Entry 1QO3 (X-ray diffraction, 2.30 A resolution); this record covers chains A and B of the 3 polymer chains in the assembly.

Chain A:
Protein: MHC class I H-2DD heavy chain
Source organism: Mus musculus
Notes: fragment: extracellular domain
Reference sequence: P01900 (HA12_MOUSE); residues 2-277 here correspond to UniProt positions 26-301 (UniProt number = residue number + 24)
Amino-acid sequence (277 residues; row label = number of the first residue in the row):
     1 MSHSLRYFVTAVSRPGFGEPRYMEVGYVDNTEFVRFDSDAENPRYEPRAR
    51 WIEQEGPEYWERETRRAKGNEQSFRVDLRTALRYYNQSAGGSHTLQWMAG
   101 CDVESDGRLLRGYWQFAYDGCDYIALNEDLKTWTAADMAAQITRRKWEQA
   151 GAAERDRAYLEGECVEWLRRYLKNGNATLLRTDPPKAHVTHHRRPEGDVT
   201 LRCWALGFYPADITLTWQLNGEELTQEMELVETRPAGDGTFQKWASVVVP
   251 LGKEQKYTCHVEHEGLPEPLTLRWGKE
Unresolved in the structure: 1, 276-277
Swiss-Prot annotation at these positions:
  - region: Gly-275 to Glu-277 (Connecting peptide)
  - glycosylation (N-linked (GlcNAc...) asparagine): Asn-86, Asn-176
Cystine bridges: Cys-101/Cys-164, Cys-203/Cys-259

Chain B:
Protein: Beta-2-microglobulin
Source organism: Mus musculus
Reference sequence: P01887 (B2MG_MOUSE); residues 1-99 here correspond to UniProt positions 21-119 (UniProt number = residue number + 20)
Amino-acid sequence (100 residues; each row starts with the number of its first residue; numbering starts at 0):
     0 MIQKTPQIQVYSRHPPENGKPNILNCYVTQFHPPHIEIQMLKNGKKIPKV
    50 EMSDMSFSKDWSFYILAHTEFTPTETDTYACRVKHASMAEPKTVYWDRDM
Differences from the reference sequence: variant Ala-85 (Asp105 in P01887)
Cystine bridges: Cys-25/Cys-80

Chain A / chain B interface:
Residue-residue contacts (62):
  Phe-8(A) with Phe-56(B); Ser-57(B); Lys-58(B)
  Val-9(A) with Phe-56(B)
  Thr-10(A) with Met-54(B); Phe-56(B); Phe-62(B)
  Val-12(A) with Pro-33(B), hydrophobic; His-34(B)
  Met-23(A) with Met-54(B), hydrophobic
  Tyr-27(A) with Ser-55(B); Tyr-63(B)
  Arg-35(A) with Asp-53(B); Met-54(B), hydrogen bond (side chain-backbone); Ser-55(B), hydrogen bond
  Arg-48(A) with Asp-53(B), salt bridge
  Ser-92(A) with His-34(B), hydrogen bond
  Thr-94(A) with His-31(B); Pro-33(B)
  Gln-96(A) with His-31(B), hydrogen bond; Phe-56(B); Trp-60(B), hydrogen bond (side chain-backbone); Phe-62(B)
  Trp-97(A) with Phe-56(B); Trp-60(B)
  Gln-115(A) with Trp-60(B)
  Phe-116(A) with Trp-60(B)
  Ala-117(A) with Trp-60(B), hydrophobic
  Asp-119(A) with Met-0(B); Ile-1(B), hydrogen bond (backbone-backbone); His-31(B)
  Gly-120(A) with Ile-1(B); His-31(B), hydrogen bond (backbone-side chain)
  Cys-121(A) with Met-0(B)
  Asp-122(A) with Trp-60(B), hydrogen bond
  His-192(A) with Asp-98(B), salt bridge
  Arg-202(A) with Asp-98(B), hydrogen bond (side chain-backbone); Met-99(B)
  Trp-204(A) with Asp-98(B); Met-99(B)
  Leu-206(A) with Pro-14(B), hydrophobic
  Val-231(A) with Gln-8(B)
  Glu-232(A) with Gln-8(B), hydrogen bond (backbone-side chain); Tyr-26(B); Thr-28(B)
  Thr-233(A) with Tyr-26(B)
  Arg-234(A) with Gln-8(B), hydrogen bond; Tyr-10(B); Tyr-26(B); Met-99(B), hydrogen bond (side chain-backbone)
  Pro-235(A) with Tyr-10(B), hydrogen bond (backbone-side chain); Tyr-26(B); Leu-65(B)
  Ala-236(A) with Arg-12(B); Leu-65(B)
  Gly-237(A) with Leu-65(B)
  Asp-238(A) with Arg-12(B), salt bridge
  Thr-240(A) with Arg-12(B), hydrogen bond
  Gln-242(A) with Tyr-10(B); Ser-11(B), hydrogen bond (side chain-backbone); Arg-12(B)
  Trp-244(A) with Met-99(B), hydrogen bond (side chain-backbone)
Other interface residues (no listed pair), chain A (41 interface residues in all): Arg-6, Val-25, Glu-32, Met-98, Tyr-113, His-188, Gly-207
Other interface residues (no listed pair), chain B (26 interface residues in all): Lys-3, Asn-24

Summary:
41 residues of chain A and 26 residues of chain B are in contact, with 16 hydrogen bonds and 3 salt bridges.
Polar pairs include Arg-48(A)/Asp-53(B), His-192(A)/Asp-98(B) and Asp-238(A)/Arg-12(B).
Here chain A is MHC class I H-2DD heavy chain and chain B is Beta-2-microglobulin, both from Mus musculus.
Entry 1QO3 (Complex between NK cell receptor Ly49A and its MHC class I ligand H-2Dd) was determined by X-ray
diffraction.
